Entry 3FBP (X-ray diffraction, 2.80 A resolution); this record covers chains A and B.

== Chain A (and B) ==
Molecule: Fructose 1,6-bisphosphatase
From: Sus scrofa
Notes: EC 3.1.3.11; chain B of this document is another copy of the same molecule, construct and numbering; everything in this record applies to it too
UniProt: P00636 (F16P_PIG); residues 1-335 here = UniProt positions 1-335
Sequence (335 residues; row label = number of the first residue in the row):
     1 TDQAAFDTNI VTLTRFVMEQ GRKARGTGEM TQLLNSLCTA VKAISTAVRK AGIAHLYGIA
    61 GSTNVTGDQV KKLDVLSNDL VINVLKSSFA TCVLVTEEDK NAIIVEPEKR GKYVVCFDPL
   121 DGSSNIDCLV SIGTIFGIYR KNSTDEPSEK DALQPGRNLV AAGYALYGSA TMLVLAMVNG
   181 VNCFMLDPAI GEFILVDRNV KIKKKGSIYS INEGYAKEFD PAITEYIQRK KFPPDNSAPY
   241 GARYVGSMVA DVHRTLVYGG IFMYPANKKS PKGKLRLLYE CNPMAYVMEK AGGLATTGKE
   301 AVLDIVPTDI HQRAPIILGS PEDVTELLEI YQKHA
Disordered / not traced: 1-5, 54-67
Differences from the reference sequence: conflict Gln20 (Glu in P00636), Thr96 (Ser in P00636), Asn199 (Asp in P00636)
Residues lining bound ligands: 2,6-di-O-phosphono-beta-D-fructofuranose (FDP): Asp121, Gly122, Asn212, Tyr215, Tyr244, Gly246, Ser247, Met248, Tyr264, Lys274, Leu275, Arg276, Glu280
Swiss-Prot annotation at these positions:
  - binding site (Mg(2+)): Glu98

== How chain A and chain B interact ==
Residue-residue contacts - 90 pairs, chain A then chain B:
  Val48(A) - Ser169(B)
  Arg49(A) - Arg49(B)
  Arg49(A) - Gly168(B)  hydrogen bond (side chain-backbone)
  Arg49(A) - Ser169(B)  hydrogen bond (side chain-backbone)
  Arg49(A) - Ala170(B)
  Arg49(A) - Leu186(B)
  Arg49(A) - Pro188(B)
  Lys50(A) - Asp187(B)  salt bridge
  Lys50(A) - Pro188(B)
  Ala51(A) - Met185(B)
  Gly52(A) - Met185(B)
  Gly52(A) - Val196(B)
  Ile53(A) - Asp187(B)
  Asn125(A) - Tyr258(B)  hydrogen bond (backbone-side chain)
  Asp127(A) - His253(B)
  Asp127(A) - Val257(B)
  Asp127(A) - Tyr258(B)  hydrogen bond
  Cys128(A) - His253(B)
  Cys128(A) - Arg254(B)
  Cys128(A) - Val257(B)  hydrophobic
  Cys128(A) - Tyr258(B)  hydrogen bond
  Leu129(A) - Leu166(B)  hydrophobic
  Leu129(A) - Ser169(B)  hydrogen bond (backbone-side chain)
  Leu129(A) - Ala170(B)
  Leu129(A) - Met172(B)  hydrophobic
  Val130(A) - Ser169(B)  hydrogen bond (backbone-side chain)
  Ser131(A) - Leu129(B)
  Leu166(A) - Leu129(B)  hydrophobic
  Tyr167(A) - Ser169(B)
  Gly168(A) - Gly168(B)
  Gly168(A) - Ser169(B)
  Ser169(A) - Val48(B)
  Ser169(A) - Arg49(B)
  Ser169(A) - Leu129(B)
  Ser169(A) - Tyr167(B)
  Ser169(A) - Gly168(B)
  Ala170(A) - Arg49(B)
  Met172(A) - Leu129(B)  hydrophobic
  Met185(A) - Gly52(B)
  Met185(A) - Ile53(B)  hydrophobic
  Leu186(A) - Ile53(B)
  Asp187(A) - Lys50(B)  salt bridge
  Asp187(A) - Ile53(B)
  Pro188(A) - Arg49(B)
  Pro188(A) - Lys50(B)
  Val196(A) - Gly52(B)
  Asn212(A) - Gly241(B)
  Asn212(A) - Ala242(B)  hydrogen bond (side chain-backbone)
  Asn212(A) - Arg243(B)
  Glu213(A) - Tyr209(B)
  Glu213(A) - Glu213(B)
  Glu213(A) - Lys231(B)  salt bridge
  Glu213(A) - Ala242(B)
  Gly214(A) - Tyr209(B)
  Gly214(A) - Tyr240(B)
  Gly214(A) - Ala242(B)
  Lys217(A) - Lys231(B)
  Lys217(A) - Phe232(B)
  Glu218(A) - Lys231(B)
  Glu218(A) - Phe232(B)
  Glu218(A) - Pro239(B)
  Lys231(A) - Glu213(B)  salt bridge
  Lys231(A) - Lys217(B)
  Lys231(A) - Glu218(B)
  Phe232(A) - Glu218(B)
  Pro239(A) - Tyr215(B)  hydrophobic
  Pro239(A) - Glu218(B)
  Tyr240(A) - Gly214(B)
  Tyr240(A) - Tyr215(B)
  Gly241(A) - Asn212(B)
  Ala242(A) - Asn212(B)  hydrogen bond (backbone-side chain)
  Ala242(A) - Gly214(B)
  Ala242(A) - Tyr244(B)
  Arg243(A) - Asn125(B)
  Arg243(A) - Asn212(B)
  Arg243(A) - Tyr244(B)
  Arg243(A) - Val245(B)
  Arg243(A) - Gly246(B)
  Tyr244(A) - Ala242(B)
  Tyr244(A) - Arg243(B)
  Tyr244(A) - Tyr244(B)  hydrogen bond (backbone-backbone)
  Val245(A) - Arg243(B)
  Val245(A) - Val245(B)  hydrophobic
  His253(A) - Cys128(B)
  Arg254(A) - Cys128(B)
  Val257(A) - Asp127(B)
  Val257(A) - Cys128(B)  hydrophobic
  Tyr258(A) - Asn125(B)
  Tyr258(A) - Asp127(B)  hydrogen bond
  Tyr258(A) - Cys128(B)  hydrogen bond (side chain-backbone)
Other interface residues (no listed pair), chain A (47 interface residues in all): Ile126, Ala189, Ile194, Tyr209, Tyr215, Gly246
Other interface residues (no listed pair), chain B (47 interface residues in all): Ala51, Ile126, Val130, Ser131, Thr171, Pro233

== Overview ==
Chain A and chain B each contribute 47 residues to their interface; the contacts include 12 hydrogen bonds and
4 salt bridges. Polar contacts include Lys50(A)-Asp187(B), Glu213(A)-Lys231(B) and Arg49(A)-Gly168(B). Bound
to chain A: 2,6-di-O-phosphono-beta-D-fructofuranose. UniProt lists Mg2+-binding residue Glu98(A) on chain A.
Both chains are Fructose 1,6-bisphosphatase (Sus scrofa). Entry 3FBP (Structure refinement of
fructose-1,6-bisphosphatase and its fructose 2,6-bisphosphate complex at 2.8 angstroms resolution) was
determined by X-ray diffraction, deposited together with 2FBP.
